PDB entry 5M3L | electron microscopy, 3.80 A resolution | chains A and D of the 15 polymer chains in the assembly

== Chain A ==
Molecule: Extracellular globin-4
From: Lumbricus terrestris
UniProtKB: P13579 (GLB4_LUMTE); residue numbers follow UniProt; this construct covers 1-151
Chain sequence (151 residues; each row starts with the number of its first residue):
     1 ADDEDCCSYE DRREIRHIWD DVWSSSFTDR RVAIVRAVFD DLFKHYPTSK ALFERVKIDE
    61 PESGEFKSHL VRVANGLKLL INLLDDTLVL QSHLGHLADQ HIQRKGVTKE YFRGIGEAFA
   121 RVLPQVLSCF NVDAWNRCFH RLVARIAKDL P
Not modelled in the structure: 1-4
Sequence notes: conflict K78 (Asp in P13579)
Ion coordination: heme Fe near H101 (its only coordinating residue here)
Ligand contacts: heme (HEM): L52, F53, R55, H69, R72, L77, L80, L97, H101, R104, Y111, F112, I115
UniProt features mapped onto this chain:
  - binding site (heme b): H101

== Chain D ==
Molecule: Hemoglobin chain d1
From: Lumbricus terrestris
UniProtKB: O61233 (O61233_LUMTE); residues 8-147 here correspond to UniProt positions 19-158 (UniProt number = residue number + 11)
Chain sequence (140 residues; each row starts with the number of its first residue):
     8 ECLVTESLKV KLQWASAFGH AHERVAFGLE LWRDIIDDHP EIKAPFSRVR GDNIYSPEFG
    68 AHSQRVLSGL DITISMLDTP DMLAAQLAHL KVQHVERNLK PEFFDIFLKH LLHVLGDRLG
   128 THFDFGAWHD CVDQIIDGIK
Ion coordination: heme Fe near H101 (its only coordinating residue here)
Ligand contacts: heme (HEM): I49, P52, F53, R55, V56, H69, R72, V73, G76, L77, L97, H101, R104, F111, F114

== Chain A / chain D interface ==
Residue-residue contacts (36; chain A residue first):
  R16(A) with H27(D), hydrogen bond; A28(D)
  W23(A) with D78(D)
  S26(A) with K18(D); S82(D)
  F27(A) with K18(D)
  T28(A) with S82(D); M83(D)
  R31(A) with D78(D), salt bridge
  G64(A) with A92(D)
  K67(A) with M89(D), hydrogen bond
  S68(A) with A92(D); Q93(D), hydrogen bond
  V71(A) with I79(D), hydrophobic; M83(D), hydrophobic
  R72(A) with I79(D); Q93(D), hydrogen bond; H96(D), hydrogen bond
  N75(A) with S75(D), hydrogen bond (side chain-backbone); G76(D); D78(D); I79(D)
  L79(A) with Q71(D); R72(D)
  N82(A) with H27(D); A28(D); R31(D)
  L83(A) with Q71(D)
  D86(A) with H29(D)
  L88(A) with P64(D), hydrophobic
  V89(A) with A68(D)
  S92(A) with E65(D); A68(D)
  H93(A) with A68(D); R72(D)
  H96(A) with R72(D), hydrogen bond
Interface residues without a listed pair, chain A (22 interface residues in all): E62
Interface residues without a listed pair, chain D (24 interface residues in all): L15, A22, G67, D85

== Summary ==
22 residues of chain A and 24 residues of chain D are in contact, with 7 hydrogen bonds and 1 salt bridge.
Among the polar pairs are R31(A)-D78(D), R16(A)-H27(D) and K67(A)-M89(D). Bound to chain A: heme. Chain D
binds heme.
Here chain A is Extracellular globin-4 and chain D is Hemoglobin chain d1, both from Lumbricus terrestris.
Entry 5M3L (Single-particle cryo-EM using alignment by classification (ABC): the structure of Lumbricus
terrestris hemoglobin) was determined by electron microscopy.
